Entry 1OX6 (X-ray diffraction, 2.40 A resolution); this record covers chain A.

# Chain A
Protein: Imidazole glycerol phosphate synthase hisHF
Organism: Saccharomyces cerevisiae
Notes: EC 2.4.2.-, 4.1.3.-; fragment: amidotransferase and cyclase domains
UniProt: P33734 (HIS5_YEAST); residues 1-552 here = UniProt positions 1-552
Chain sequence (555 residues; each row starts with the number of its first residue; note: 1 number in that range is skipped by the numbering (no residue carries it; nothing is unmodelled there); numbers below 1 keep their minus sign (Gly-3 is residue -3)):
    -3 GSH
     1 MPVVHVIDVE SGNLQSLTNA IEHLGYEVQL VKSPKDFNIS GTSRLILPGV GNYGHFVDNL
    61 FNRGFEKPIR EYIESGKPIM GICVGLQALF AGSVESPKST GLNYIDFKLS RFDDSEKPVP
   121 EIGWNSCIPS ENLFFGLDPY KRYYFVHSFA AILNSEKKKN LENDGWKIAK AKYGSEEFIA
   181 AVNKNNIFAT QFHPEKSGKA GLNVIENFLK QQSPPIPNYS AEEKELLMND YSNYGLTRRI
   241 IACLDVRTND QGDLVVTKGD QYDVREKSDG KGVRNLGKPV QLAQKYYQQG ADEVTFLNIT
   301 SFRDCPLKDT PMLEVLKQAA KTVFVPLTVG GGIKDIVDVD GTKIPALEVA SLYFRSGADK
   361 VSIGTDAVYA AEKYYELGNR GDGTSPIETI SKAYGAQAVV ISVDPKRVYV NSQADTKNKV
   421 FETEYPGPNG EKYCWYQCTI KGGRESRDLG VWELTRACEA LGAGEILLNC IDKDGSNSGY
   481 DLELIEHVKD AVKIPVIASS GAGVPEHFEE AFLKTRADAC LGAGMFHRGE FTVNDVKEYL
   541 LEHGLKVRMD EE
Unresolved in the structure: 257-275, 301-303, 551-552
Differences from the reference sequence: cloning artifact (-3 to -1)
Metal / ion sites: Ni2+: Gly-3, Ser-2, His-1

# In short
Gly-3, Ser-2 and His-1 coordinate Ni2+.
Chain A is Imidazole glycerol phosphate synthase hisHF (Saccharomyces cerevisiae); the structure, Towards
understanding the mechanism of the complex cyclization reaction catalyzed by imidazole glycerophosphate
synthase, was determined by X-ray diffraction (same publication as 1OX4 and 1OX5).
